8XKY - chains D and A of the 10 polymer chains in the assembly; structure by electron microscopy, 3.42 A resolution.

== Chain D ==
Name: Mitochondrial import receptor subunit TOM6
Organism: Saccharomyces cerevisiae
UniProt: P33448 (TOM6_YEAST); residue numbers follow UniProt; this construct covers 1-61
Amino-acid sequence (61 residues; each row starts with the number of its first residue):
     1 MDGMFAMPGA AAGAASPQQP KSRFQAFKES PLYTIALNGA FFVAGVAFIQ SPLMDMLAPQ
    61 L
Not modelled in the structure: 1-26
Swiss-Prot annotation at these positions:
  - modified residue: Met-1 (N-acetylmethionine)

== Chain A ==
Name: Mitochondrial import receptor subunit TOM40
Organism: Saccharomyces cerevisiae
UniProt: P23644 (TOM40_YEAST); numbering as in UniProt (aligned over 1-387)
Amino-acid sequence (387 residues; each row starts with the number of its first residue):
     1 MSAPTPLAEA SQIPTIPALS PLTAKQSKGN FFSSNPISSF VVDTYKQLHS HRQSLELVNP
    61 GTVENLNKEV SRDVFLSQYF FTGLRADLNK AFSMNPAFQT SHTFSIGSQA LPKYAFSALF
   121 ANDNLFAQGN IDNDLSVSGR LNYGWDKKNI SKVNLQISDG QPTMCQLEQD YQASDFSVNV
   181 KTLNPSFSEK GEFTGVAVAS FLQSVTPQLA LGLETLYSRT DGSAPGDAGV SYLTRYVSKK
   241 QDWIFSGQLQ ANGALIASLW RKVAQNVEAG IETTLQAGMV PITDPLMGTP IGIQPTVEGS
   301 TTIGAKYEYR QSVYRGTLDS NGKVACFLER KVLPTLSVLF CGEIDHFKND TKIGCGLQFE
   361 TAGNQELLML QQGLDADGNP LQALPQL
Not modelled in the structure: 1-48, 277-294, 374-387

== Interface between chain D and chain A ==
Contacting residue pairs - 27 pairs, chain D then chain A:
  Thr-34(D) / Val-297(A)
  Ile-35(D) / Val-297(A)  hydrophobic
  Asn-38(D) / Thr-273(A)
  Asn-38(D) / Thr-274(A)  hydrogen bond (side chain-backbone)
  Asn-38(D) / Leu-275(A)
  Asn-38(D) / Gly-299(A)  hydrogen bond (side chain-backbone)
  Asn-38(D) / Ser-300(A)
  Asn-38(D) / Thr-301(A)  hydrogen bond
  Phe-42(D) / Phe-245(A)  hydrophobic
  Phe-42(D) / Ala-257(A)
  Phe-42(D) / Ile-271(A)  hydrophobic
  Phe-42(D) / Thr-273(A)
  Gly-45(D) / Ile-271(A)
  Val-46(D) / Ile-271(A)
  Ile-49(D) / Arg-261(A)  hydrogen bond (backbone-side chain)
  Ile-49(D) / Ile-271(A)  hydrophobic
  Gln-50(D) / Trp-243(A)
  Gln-50(D) / Arg-261(A)
  Ser-51(D) / Arg-261(A)
  Met-54(D) / Arg-261(A)
  Met-54(D) / Val-263(A)  hydrophobic
  Asp-55(D) / Val-263(A)
  Leu-57(D) / Tyr-307(A)
  Ala-58(D) / Val-263(A)  hydrophobic
  Pro-59(D) / Val-267(A)
  Pro-59(D) / Tyr-307(A)
  Pro-59(D) / Tyr-309(A)
Other interface residues (no listed pair), chain D (17 interface residues in all): Pro-31, Leu-37, Phe-41
Other interface residues (no listed pair), chain A (22 interface residues in all): Ser-258, Leu-259, Ala-269, Gly-270, Thr-296, Ser-320

== In short ==
17 residues of chain D face 22 of chain A across their interface; the contacts include 4 hydrogen bonds. Polar
contacts include Asn-38(D)/Thr-274(A), Asn-38(D)/Gly-299(A) and Asn-38(D)/Thr-301(A).
Chain D is Mitochondrial import receptor subunit TOM6 and chain A is Mitochondrial import receptor subunit
TOM40, both from Saccharomyces cerevisiae; the structure, Structure of the TOM40 complex annealed, was
determined by electron microscopy.
